PDB entry 1JOW | X-ray diffraction, 3.10 A resolution | chains A and B

# Chain A
Molecule: Cyclin homolog
Organism: Saimiriine herpesvirus 2
UniProt: Q01043 (CGH2_SHV21); numbering as in UniProt (aligned over 1-254)
Amino-acid sequence (254 residues; row label = number of the first residue in the row):
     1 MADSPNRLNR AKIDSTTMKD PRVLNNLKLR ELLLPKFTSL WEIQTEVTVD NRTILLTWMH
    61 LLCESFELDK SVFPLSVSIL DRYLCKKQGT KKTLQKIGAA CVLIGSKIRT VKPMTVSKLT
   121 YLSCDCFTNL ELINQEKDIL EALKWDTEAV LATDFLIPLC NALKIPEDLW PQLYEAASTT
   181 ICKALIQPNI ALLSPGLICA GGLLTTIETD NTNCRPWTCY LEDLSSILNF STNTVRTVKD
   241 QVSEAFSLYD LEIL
Unresolved in the structure: 1-8, 124-126

# Chain B
Molecule: Cell division protein kinase 6
Organism: Homo sapiens
Notes: EC 2.7.1.-
UniProt: Q00534 (CDK6_HUMAN); numbering as in UniProt (aligned over 1-308)
Amino-acid sequence (308 residues; numbered 1 to 308; the number before each row is that of its first residue):
     1 MEKDGLCRAD QQYECVAEIG EGAYGKVFKA RDLKNGGRFV ALKRVRVQTG EEGMPLSTIR
    61 EVAVLRHLET FEHPNVVRLF DVCTVSRTDR ETKLTLVFEH VDQDLTTYLD KVPEPGVPTE
   121 TIKDMMFQLL RGLDFLHSHR VVHRDLKPQN ILVTSSGQIK LADFGLARIY SFQMALTSVV
   181 VTLWYRAPEV LLQSSYATPV DLWSVGCIFA EMFRRKPLFR GSSDVDQLGK ILDVIGLPGE
   241 EDWPRDVALP RQAFHSKSAQ PIEKFVTDID ELGKDLLLKC LTFNPAKRIS AYSALSHPYF
   301 QDLERCKE
Unresolved in the structure: 1-9, 17-23, 245-251, 301-308
UniProt features mapped onto this chain:
  - active site: Asp145 (Proton acceptor)
  - binding site (ATP): Ile19 to Val27, Lys43
  - modified residue: Met1 (N-acetylmethionine), Tyr13 (Phosphotyrosine), Tyr24 (Phosphotyrosine), Thr49 (Phosphothreonine), Thr70 (Phosphothreonine), Thr177 (Phosphothreonine), Lys264 (N6-acetyllysine)
  - natural variant: Ala197 (A197T: In MCPH12), Pro199 (P199L: In a metastatic melanoma sample)

# Interface between chain A and chain B
Contacting residue pairs (72):
  Arg10(A) - Ala175(B)
  Arg10(A) - Leu176(B)  hydrogen bond (backbone-backbone)
  Ala11(A) - Met174(B)
  Ala11(A) - Ser195(B)
  Lys12(A) - Tyr170(B)
  Lys12(A) - Ser171(B)
  Lys12(A) - Gln173(B)  hydrogen bond (backbone-backbone)
  Lys12(A) - Met174(B)  hydrogen bond (backbone-backbone)
  Lys12(A) - Leu176(B)
  Ile13(A) - Tyr170(B)  hydrogen bond (backbone-side chain)
  Asp14(A) - Phe172(B)
  Ser15(A) - Tyr170(B)
  Ser15(A) - Thr198(B)  hydrogen bond
  Thr17(A) - Thr198(B)
  Met18(A) - Arg140(B)
  Lys19(A) - Tyr170(B)
  Lys19(A) - Phe172(B)
  Arg22(A) - Tyr292(B)
  Val23(A) - Ser138(B)
  Val23(A) - Arg140(B)
  Asn26(A) - His139(B)  hydrogen bond
  Arg30(A) - His67(B)
  Arg30(A) - Leu68(B)
  Arg30(A) - Phe71(B)
  Arg30(A) - His139(B)
  Leu33(A) - His67(B)
  Leu33(A) - Thr70(B)
  Asp69(A) - Met174(B)
  Asp69(A) - Ala175(B)  hydrogen bond (side chain-backbone)
  Lys107(A) - Glu52(B)  hydrogen bond (side chain-backbone)
  Lys107(A) - Gly53(B)
  Lys107(A) - Met54(B)  hydrogen bond (side chain-backbone)
  Lys107(A) - Leu56(B)
  Lys107(A) - Ile59(B)
  Lys107(A) - Arg60(B)  hydrogen bond (backbone-side chain)
  Ile108(A) - Ile59(B)  hydrophobic
  Ile108(A) - Arg60(B)  hydrogen bond (backbone-side chain)
  Ile108(A) - Arg168(B)  hydrogen bond (backbone-side chain)
  Arg109(A) - Arg168(B)  hydrogen bond (backbone-side chain)
  Arg109(A) - Ile169(B)
  Thr110(A) - Arg60(B)  hydrogen bond (backbone-side chain)
  Thr110(A) - Arg168(B)
  Val111(A) - Ala175(B)  hydrophobic
  Val111(A) - Thr177(B)
  Pro113(A) - Leu56(B)  hydrophobic
  Thr115(A) - Glu52(B)
  Val116(A) - Glu51(B)
  Val116(A) - Glu52(B)  hydrogen bond (backbone-side chain)
  Ile133(A) - Gly53(B)
  Glu136(A) - Gly53(B)
  Glu136(A) - Met54(B)  hydrogen bond (side chain-backbone)
  Lys137(A) - Ser86(B)
  Leu140(A) - Met54(B)  hydrophobic
  Lys144(A) - Arg66(B)  hydrogen bond (backbone-side chain)
  Trp145(A) - Met54(B)  hydrophobic
  Trp145(A) - Thr58(B)
  Trp145(A) - Ile59(B)  hydrophobic
  Trp145(A) - Val62(B)  hydrophobic
  Trp145(A) - Val82(B)
  Trp145(A) - Thr84(B)
  Trp145(A) - Leu94(B)  hydrophobic
  Asp146(A) - Arg66(B)  salt bridge
  Thr147(A) - Ala63(B)
  Glu148(A) - Ala63(B)
  Glu148(A) - Ile169(B)
  Asp154(A) - Arg140(B)  salt bridge
  Ile157(A) - Phe172(B)  hydrophobic
  Trp170(A) - Phe172(B)
  Pro171(A) - Phe172(B)  hydrophobic
  Pro171(A) - Gln173(B)
  Tyr174(A) - Phe172(B)  hydrophobic
  Tyr174(A) - Gln173(B)
Interface residues without a listed pair, chain A (46 interface residues in all): Asn9, Leu27, Ser71, Leu103, Met114, Asn129, Ala149, Val150, Glu175
Interface residues without a listed pair, chain B (41 interface residues in all): Asp134, His137, Ser178, Ala197, Pro199, Ser290

# Overview
Chain A and chain B form an interface of 46 and 41 residues respectively; the contacts include 17 hydrogen
bonds and 2 salt bridges. Among the polar pairs are Asp146(A)-Arg66(B), Asp154(A)-Arg140(B) and
Ile13(A)-Tyr170(B).
Chain A is Cyclin homolog (Saimiriine herpesvirus 2) and chain B is Cell division protein kinase 6 (Homo
sapiens); the structure, Crystal structure of a complex of human CDK6 and a viral cyclin, was determined by
X-ray diffraction.
